PDB entry 7KMF | electron microscopy, 2.91 A resolution | chains C and E of the 10 polymer chains in the assembly

== Chain C ==
Molecule: Translation initiation factor eIF-2B subunit beta
Organism: Homo sapiens
Reference sequence: P49770 (EI2BB_HUMAN); numbering as in UniProt (aligned over 1-351)
Sequence (367 residues; each row starts with the number of its first residue; numbers below 1 keep their minus sign (Met-15 is residue -15)):
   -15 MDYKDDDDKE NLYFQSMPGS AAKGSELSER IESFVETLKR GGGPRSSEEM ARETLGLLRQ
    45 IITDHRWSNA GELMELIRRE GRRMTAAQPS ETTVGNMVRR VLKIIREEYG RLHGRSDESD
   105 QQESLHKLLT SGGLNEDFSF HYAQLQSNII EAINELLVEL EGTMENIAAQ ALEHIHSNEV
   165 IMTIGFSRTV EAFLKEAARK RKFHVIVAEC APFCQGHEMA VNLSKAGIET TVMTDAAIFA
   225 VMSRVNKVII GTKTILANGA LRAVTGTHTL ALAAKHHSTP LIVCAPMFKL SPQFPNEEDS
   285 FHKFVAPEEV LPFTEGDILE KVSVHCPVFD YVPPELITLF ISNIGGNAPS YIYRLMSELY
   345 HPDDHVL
Disordered / not traced: -15 to 8, 98-125
Construct notes: initiating methionine (-15); expression tag (-14 to 0)

== Chain E ==
Molecule: Translation initiation factor eIF-2B subunit delta
Organism: Homo sapiens
Reference sequence: Q9UI10 (EI2BD_HUMAN); numbering as in UniProt (aligned over 1-523)
Sequence (523 residues; row label = number of the first residue in the row):
     1 MAAVAVAVRE DSGSGMKAEL PPGPGAVGRE MTKEEKLQLR KEKKQQKKKR KEEKGAEPET
    61 GSAVSAAQCQ VGPTRELPES GIQLGTPREK VPAGRSKAEL RAERRAKQEA ERALKQARKG
   121 EQGGPPPKAS PSTAGETPSG VKRLPEYPQV DDLLLRRLVK KPERQQVPTR KDYGSKVSLF
   181 SHLPQYSRQN SLTQFMSIPS SVIHPAMVRL GLQYSQGLVS GSNARCIALL RALQQVIQDY
   241 TTPPNEELSR DLVNKLKPYM SFLTQCRPLS ASMHNAIKFL NKEITSVGSS KREEEAKSEL
   301 RAAIDRYVQE KIVLAAQAIS RFAYQKISNG DVILVYGCSS LVSRILQEAW TEGRRFRVVV
   361 VDSRPWLEGR HTLRSLVHAG VPASYLLIPA ASYVLPEVSK VLLGAHALLA NGSVMSRVGT
   421 AQLALVARAH NVPVLVCCET YKFCERVQTD AFVSNELDDP DDLQCKRGEH VALANWQNHA
   481 SLRLLNLVYD VTPPELVDLV ITELGMIPCS SVPVVLRVKS SDQ
Disordered / not traced: 1-178, 188-190, 243-247, 290-291, 468-469, 521-523
UniProt features mapped onto this chain:
  - region: Arg170 to Leu179 (May bind the chemical integrated stress response (ISR) inhibitor ISRIB)
  - modified residue: Ala2 (N-acetylalanine), Ser12 (Phosphoserine), Thr86 (Phosphothreonine), Ser130 (Phosphoserine)

== How chain C and chain E interact ==
Residue-residue contacts (18; chain C residue first):
  Glu157(C) with Val453(E)
  His158(C) with Val447(E)
  His160(C) with Val453(E)
  Lys231(C) with Thr449(E)
  Pro264(C) with Thr449(E)
  Ile266(C) with Thr449(E)
  Thr322(C) with Thr449(E)
  Leu323(C) with Asn411(E); Val447(E), hydrophobic; Thr449(E)
  Gly330(C) with Val447(E)
  Ala332(C) with Asn411(E)
  Ser334(C) with Ser510(E)
  Tyr335(C) with Pro513(E), hydrophobic; Val514(E), hydrophobic; Arg517(E)
  Tyr337(C) with Val514(E)
  Arg338(C) with Arg517(E)
Other interface residues (no listed pair), chain C (16 interface residues in all): Asn331, Glu342
Other interface residues (no listed pair), chain E (10 interface residues in all): His182, Phe452

== In short ==
The interface between chain C and chain E involves 16 residues on one side and 10 on the other.
Chain C is Translation initiation factor eIF-2B subunit beta and chain E is Translation initiation factor
eIF-2B subunit delta, both from Homo sapiens; the structure, Sugar phosphate activation of the stress sensor
eIF2B, was determined by electron microscopy together with 7KMA from the same study.
